6LKS - chains K and E of the 6 polymer chains in the assembly; structure by X-ray diffraction, 3.24 A resolution.

Chain K (and E):
Protein: Hemagglutinin HA1 chain
From: Influenza A virus (A/Thailand/CU44/2006(H1N1))
Notes: chain E of this document is another copy of the same molecule, construct and numbering; everything in this record applies to it too
UniProt: A7LI25 (A7LI25_9INFA); residues 1-326 here correspond to UniProt positions 18-343 (UniProt number = residue number + 17)
Amino-acid sequence (330 residues; numbered -3 to 326; the number before each row is that of its first residue; numbers below 1 keep their minus sign (Ala-3 is residue -3)):
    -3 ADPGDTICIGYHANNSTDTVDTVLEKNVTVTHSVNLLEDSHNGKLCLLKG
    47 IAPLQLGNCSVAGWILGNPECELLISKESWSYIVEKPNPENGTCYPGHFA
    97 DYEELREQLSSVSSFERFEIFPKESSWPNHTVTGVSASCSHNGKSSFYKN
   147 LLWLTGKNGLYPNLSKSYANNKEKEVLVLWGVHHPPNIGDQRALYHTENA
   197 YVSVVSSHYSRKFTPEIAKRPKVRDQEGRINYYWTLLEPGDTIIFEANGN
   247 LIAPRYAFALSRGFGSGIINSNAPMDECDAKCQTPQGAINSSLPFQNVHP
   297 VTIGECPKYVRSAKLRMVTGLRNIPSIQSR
Unresolved in the structure: -3 to 2, 324-326
Construct notes: expression tag (-3 to 0); conflict Ile116 (Met133 in A7LI25)
Disulfides: Cys55-Cys67, Cys90-Cys135, Cys278-Cys302
Covalent attachments: N-acetylglucosamine (NAG) linked to Asn23, Asn54, Asn87, Asn125, Asn286
Metal / ion sites: Zn2+: Glu68, His137 (shared with 2 residues of chain A)
From the paper describing this entry:
  - post-translational modification sites: Asn54, Asn87
  - mutagenesis - H137A: unchanged stability in response to Zn2+

Interface between chain K and chain E:
Residue-residue contacts (15; chain K residue first):
  Glu212(K) - Arg207(E)
  Glu212(K) - Lys208(E)  hydrogen bond (side chain-backbone)
  Ala214(K) - Ser199(E)
  Lys215(K) - Ser161(E)  hydrogen bond
  Lys215(K) - Ser163(E)
  Lys215(K) - Ile240(E)
  Lys215(K) - Glu242(E)
  Arg216(K) - Val201(E)
  Pro217(K) - Val201(E)
  Pro217(K) - Ser202(E)
  Pro217(K) - Ser203(E)
  Pro217(K) - Thr238(E)
  Val219(K) - Ser203(E)
  Arg225(K) - Ser202(E)  hydrogen bond (side chain-backbone)
  Arg225(K) - Ser203(E)
Also at the interface, not in a pair above, chain E (12 interface residues in all): Asp237

Summary:
The interface between chain K and chain E involves 7 residues on one side and 12 on the other; the contacts
include 3 hydrogen bonds. Polar pairs include Glu212(K)-Lys208(E), Lys215(K)-Ser161(E) and
Arg225(K)-Ser202(E). From the paper: H137A of chain K leaves stability in response to Zn2+ unchanged;
modification sites Asn54(K) and Asn87(K).
Chain K and chain E are both Hemagglutinin HA1 chain (Influenza A virus (A/Thailand/CU44/2006(H1N1))); the
structure, Effects of zinc ion on oligomerization and pH stability of influenza virus hemagglutinin, was
determined by X-ray diffraction.
